Entry 5MLU (X-ray diffraction, 2.80 A resolution); this record covers chains G and J of the 11 polymer chains in the assembly.

Chain G:
Molecule: Histone H2A type 1
Source organism: Xenopus laevis
UniProt: P06897 (H2A1_XENLA); residues 14-118 here correspond to UniProt positions 15-119 (UniProt number = residue number + 1)
Sequence (105 residues; numbered 14 to 118; the number before each row is that of its first residue):
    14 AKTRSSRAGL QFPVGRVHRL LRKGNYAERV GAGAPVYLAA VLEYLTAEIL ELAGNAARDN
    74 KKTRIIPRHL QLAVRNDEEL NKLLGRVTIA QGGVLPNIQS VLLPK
Sequence notes: variant Arg99 (Gly100 in P06897)

Chain J:
Molecule: 145-nt DNA strand
Source organism: Escherichia coli
Sequence (145 nucleotides; row label = number of the first residue in the row; numbers below 1 keep their minus sign (DA-72 is residue -72)):
   -72 ATCAGAATCC CGGTGCCGAG GCCGCTCAAT TGGTCGTAGA CAGCTCTAGC ACCGCTTAAA
   -12 CGCACGTACG CGCTGTCCCC CGCGTTTTAA CCGCCAAGGG GATTACTCCC TAGTCTCCAG
    48 GCACGTGTCA GATATATACA TCGAT

Chain G / chain J interface:
Contacting residue pairs (15; chain G residue first):
  Ala14(G) with DT-42(J), phosphate contact
  Lys15(G) with DT-43(J), phosphate contact; DT-42(J), salt bridge to the phosphate
  Thr16(G) with DT-43(J), phosphate contact
  Arg17(G) with DT-43(J), salt bridge to the phosphate
  Arg20(G) with DT-42(J), salt bridge to the phosphate
  Gly28(G) with DA-44(J), phosphate contact; DT-43(J), phosphate contact
  Arg29(G) with DA-44(J), phosphate contact
  Arg32(G) with DA-45(J), sugar contact; DA-44(J), salt bridge to the phosphate
  Arg42(G) with DA-35(J), hydrogen bond to the phosphate; DG-34(J), salt bridge to the phosphate
  Arg77(G) with DA-54(J), sugar contact; DG-53(J), phosphate contact

In short:
Chain G and chain J form an interface of 10 and 8 residues respectively, with 1 hydrogen bond and 5 salt
bridges. Polar contacts include Arg42(G)-DA-35(J), Lys15(G)-DT-42(J) and Arg17(G)-DT-43(J).
Here chain G is Histone H2A type 1 (Xenopus laevis) and chain J is a 145-nt DNA strand (Escherichia coli).
Entry 5MLU (Crystal structure of the PFV GAG CBS bound to a mononucleosome) was determined by X-ray
diffraction.
